Entry 8TSI (electron microscopy, 4.40 A resolution (low resolution: residue-level contacts below are approximate; hydrogen-bond / salt-bridge calls are withheld)); this record covers chains A and B of the 12 polymer chains in the assembly.

Chain A (and B):
Name: ABC transporter ATP-binding protein
Organism: Caldimonas thermodepolymerans
Notes: chain B of this document is another copy of the same molecule, construct and numbering; everything in this record applies to it too
UniProtKB: A0A2S5T4B3 (A0A2S5T4B3_9BURK); residues 1-226 here = UniProt positions 1-226
Sequence (234 residues; each row starts with the number of its first residue):
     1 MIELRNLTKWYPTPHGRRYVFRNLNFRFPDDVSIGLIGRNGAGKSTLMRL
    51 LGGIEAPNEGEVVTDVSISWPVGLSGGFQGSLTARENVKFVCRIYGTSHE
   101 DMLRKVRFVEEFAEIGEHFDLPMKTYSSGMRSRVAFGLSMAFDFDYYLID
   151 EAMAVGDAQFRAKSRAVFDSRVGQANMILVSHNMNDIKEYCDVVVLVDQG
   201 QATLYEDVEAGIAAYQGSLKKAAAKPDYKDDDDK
Disordered / not traced: 1, 218-234
Differences from the reference sequence: expression tag (227-234)
Residues lining bound ligands:
  - ADP (adenosine-5'-diphosphate), molecule 1: Tyr11, Val20, Arg39, Asn40, Gly41, Ala42, Gly43, Lys44, Ser45, Thr46
  - ADP, molecule 2: His118, Thr125, Ser127, Met130
  - tetrafluoroaluminate (ALF), molecule 1: Asn40, Lys44, Ser45, Asp150, Glu151, His182
  - tetrafluoroaluminate (ALF), molecule 2: Ser127, Ser128, Gly129, Val155

Chain A / chain B interface:
Contacting residue pairs - 33 pairs, chain A then chain B:
  Arg18(A) with Glu117(B); His118(B)
  Asn40(A) with Gly129(B); Arg133(B); Val155(B); Asp157(B)
  Gly41(A) with Met130(B)
  Glu117(A) with Arg18(B)
  His118(A) with Arg18(B)
  Gly129(A) with Asn40(B)
  Met130(A) with Gly41(B)
  Arg133(A) with Asn40(B)
  Glu151(A) with Ala154(B); Val155(B)
  Ala154(A) with Glu151(B); His182(B)
  Val155(A) with Asn40(B); Glu151(B); His182(B)
  Gly156(A) with His182(B)
  Asp157(A) with Asn40(B); His182(B); Tyr215(B)
  Ala158(A) with Tyr215(B); Gln216(B)
  His182(A) with Ala154(B); Val155(B); Gly156(B); Asp157(B)
  Asn185(A) with Asn185(B)
  Tyr215(A) with Asp157(B); Ala158(B)
  Gln216(A) with Ala158(B)
Other interface residues (no listed pair), chain A (20 interface residues in all): Ser127, Arg161
Other interface residues (no listed pair), chain B (20 interface residues in all): Ser127, Arg161

In short:
Chain A and chain B each contribute 20 residues to their interface. Bound to chain A: ADP and
tetrafluoroaluminate.
Both chains are ABC transporter ATP-binding protein (Caldimonas thermodepolymerans). Entry 8TSI (S.
thermodepolymerans KpsMT-KpsE in complex with ADP:AlF4-) was determined by electron microscopy, deposited
together with 8TSH, 8TSL, 8TSW, 8TT3 and 8TUN.
